PDB entry 1J8H | X-ray diffraction, 2.40 A resolution | chains A and C of the 5 polymer chains in the assembly

[Chain A]
Molecule: HLA class II histocompatibility antigen, dr alpha chain
Organism: Homo sapiens
Notes: fragment: Extracellular Domain
UniProtKB: P01903 (HA2R_HUMAN); residues 1-181 here correspond to UniProt positions 26-206 (UniProt number = residue number + 25)
Chain sequence (181 residues; each row starts with the number of its first residue):
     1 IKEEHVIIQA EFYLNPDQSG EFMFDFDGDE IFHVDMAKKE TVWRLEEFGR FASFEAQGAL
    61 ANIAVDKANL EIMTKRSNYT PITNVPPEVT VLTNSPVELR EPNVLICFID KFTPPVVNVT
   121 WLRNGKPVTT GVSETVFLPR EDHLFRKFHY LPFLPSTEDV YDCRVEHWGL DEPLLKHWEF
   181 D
Disordered / not traced: 1
Cystine bridges: Cys107-Cys163
Covalently attached groups: N-acetylglucosamine (NAG) linked to Asn78, Asn118
Curated features (UniProtKB/Swiss-Prot):
  - region: Glu179 to Asp181 (Connecting peptide)
  - site: Gln9 (Self- and pathogen-derived peptide antigen), Gly49 (Self-peptide antigen), Phe51 (Self- and pathogen-derived peptide antigen), Ala52 (Self-peptide antigen), Ser53 (Self- and pathogen-derived peptide antigen), Glu55 (Pathogen-derived peptide antigen), Asn62 (Self- and pathogen-derived peptide antigen), Asn69 (Pathogen-derived peptide antigen), Arg76 (Self- and pathogen-derived peptide antigen)
  - glycosylation (N-linked (GlcNAc...) asparagine): Asn78, Asn118
Reported in the primary citation:
  - post-translational modification sites: Asn78, Asn118

[Chain C]
Molecule: Hemagglutinin HA1 peptide chain
Organism: Influenzavirus A
Notes: fragment: Antigen Peptide
UniProtKB: P03437 (HEMA_IAAIC); residues 306-318 here correspond to UniProt positions 322-334 (UniProt number = residue number + 16)
Chain sequence (13 residues; each row starts with the number of its first residue):
   306 PKYVKQNTLK LAT
Reported in the primary citation:
  - conformationally variable residues (side-chain flip): Gln311 to Leu314

[How chain A and chain C interact]
Residue-residue contacts (31; chain A residue first):
  Gln9(A) - Lys310(C)
  Gln9(A) - Gln311(C)  hydrogen bond (side chain-backbone)
  Glu11(A) - Thr313(C)  hydrogen bond
  Phe22(A) - Lys310(C)
  Phe24(A) - Val309(C)
  Ile31(A) - Tyr308(C)
  Trp43(A) - Tyr308(C)  hydrophobic
  Phe51(A) - Pro306(C)
  Ala52(A) - Pro306(C)
  Ala52(A) - Tyr308(C)  hydrophobic
  Ser53(A) - Pro306(C)  hydrogen bond (backbone-backbone)
  Ser53(A) - Lys307(C)
  Ser53(A) - Tyr308(C)  hydrogen bond (backbone-backbone)
  Phe54(A) - Tyr308(C)
  Phe54(A) - Lys310(C)
  Glu55(A) - Lys307(C)  salt bridge
  Gly58(A) - Lys310(C)
  Asn62(A) - Lys310(C)  hydrogen bond
  Asn62(A) - Gln311(C)  hydrogen bond (side chain-backbone)
  Asn62(A) - Thr313(C)  hydrogen bond
  Val65(A) - Thr313(C)
  Val65(A) - Leu314(C)
  Val65(A) - Lys315(C)
  Asp66(A) - Thr313(C)
  Asn69(A) - Leu314(C)  hydrogen bond (side chain-backbone)
  Asn69(A) - Lys315(C)
  Asn69(A) - Leu316(C)  hydrogen bond (side chain-backbone)
  Ile72(A) - Ala317(C)
  Ile72(A) - Thr318(C)
  Met73(A) - Leu316(C)  hydrophobic
  Arg76(A) - Ala317(C)  hydrogen bond (side chain-backbone)
Also at the interface, not in a pair above, chain A (22 interface residues in all): Phe32, Ala59, Ala68
Also at the interface, not in a pair above, chain C (13 interface residues in all): Asn312

[Overview]
The interface between chain A and chain C involves 22 residues on one side and 13 on the other; the contacts
include 10 hydrogen bonds and 1 salt bridge. Polar pairs include Glu55(A)-Lys307(C), Gln9(A)-Gln311(C) and
Glu11(A)-Thr313(C). Covalently linked N-acetylglucosamine: at Asn78(A) and Asn118(A). From the paper:
modification sites Asn78(A) and Asn118(A); conformational variability at Gln311(C).
Chain A is HLA class II histocompatibility antigen, dr alpha chain (Homo sapiens) and chain C is Hemagglutinin
HA1 peptide chain (Influenzavirus A); the structure, Crystal Structure of a Complex of a Human alpha/beta-T
cell Receptor, Influenza HA Antigen Peptide, and ..., was determined by X-ray diffraction.
